8RH6 - chains C and E of the 9 polymer chains in the assembly; structure by X-ray diffraction, 3.32 A resolution.

[Chain C (and E)]
Protein: HLA class I histocompatibility antigen
Source organism: Homo sapiens
Notes: chain E of this document is another copy of the same molecule, construct and numbering; everything in this record applies to it too
UniProtKB: Q5S3G3 (Q5S3G3_HUMAN); residues -23 to 341 here correspond to UniProt positions 1-365 (UniProt number = residue number + 24)
Amino-acid sequence (365 residues; numbered -23 to 341; the number before each row is that of its first residue; numbers below 1 keep their minus sign (Met-23 is residue -23)):
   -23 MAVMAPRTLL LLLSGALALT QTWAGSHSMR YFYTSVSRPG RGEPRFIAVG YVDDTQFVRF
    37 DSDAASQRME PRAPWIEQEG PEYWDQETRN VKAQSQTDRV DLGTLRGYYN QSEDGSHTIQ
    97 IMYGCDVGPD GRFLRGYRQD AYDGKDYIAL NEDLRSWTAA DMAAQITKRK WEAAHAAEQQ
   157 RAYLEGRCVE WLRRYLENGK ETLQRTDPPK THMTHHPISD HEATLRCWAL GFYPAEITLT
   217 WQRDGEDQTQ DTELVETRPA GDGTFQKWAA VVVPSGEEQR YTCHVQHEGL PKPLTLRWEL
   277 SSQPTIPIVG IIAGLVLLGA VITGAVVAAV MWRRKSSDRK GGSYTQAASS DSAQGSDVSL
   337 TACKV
Disordered / not traced: -23 to 0, 276-341
Disulfides: Cys101-Cys164, Cys203-Cys259

[Chain C / chain E interface]
Contacting residue pairs - 4 pairs, chain C then chain E:
  Glu177(C) - Arg44(E)  hydrogen bond (backbone-side chain)
  Glu177(C) - Pro57(E)
  Asp183(C) - Ala41(E)
  Asp238(C) - Ala41(E)
Also at the interface, not in a pair above, chain C (5 interface residues in all): Lys176, Thr240
Also at the interface, not in a pair above, chain E (4 interface residues in all): Ser42

[Overview]
Chain C and chain E form an interface of 5 and 4 residues respectively; the contacts include 1 hydrogen bond.
Its one hydrogen-bonded contact is Glu177(C)-Arg44(E).
Both chains are HLA class I histocompatibility antigen (Homo sapiens). Entry 8RH6 (Crystal structure of
HLA-A*11:01 in complex with SVLNDILSRL, an 10-mer epitope from SARS-CoV-2 Spike (S975-984)) was determined by
X-ray diffraction, deposited together with 7SIS, 8RBU, 8RBV, 8RCV, 8REF and 8RHQ.
